4ZR0 - chain A; structure by X-ray diffraction, 3.80 A resolution.

# Chain A
Molecule: Ceramide very long chain fatty acid hydroxylase SCS7
Source organism: Saccharomyces cerevisiae (strain ATCC 204508 / S288c)
Notes: EC 1.-.-.-
UniProtKB: Q03529 (SCS7_YEAST); residue numbers follow UniProt; this construct covers 1-384
Sequence (392 residues; each row starts with the number of its first residue):
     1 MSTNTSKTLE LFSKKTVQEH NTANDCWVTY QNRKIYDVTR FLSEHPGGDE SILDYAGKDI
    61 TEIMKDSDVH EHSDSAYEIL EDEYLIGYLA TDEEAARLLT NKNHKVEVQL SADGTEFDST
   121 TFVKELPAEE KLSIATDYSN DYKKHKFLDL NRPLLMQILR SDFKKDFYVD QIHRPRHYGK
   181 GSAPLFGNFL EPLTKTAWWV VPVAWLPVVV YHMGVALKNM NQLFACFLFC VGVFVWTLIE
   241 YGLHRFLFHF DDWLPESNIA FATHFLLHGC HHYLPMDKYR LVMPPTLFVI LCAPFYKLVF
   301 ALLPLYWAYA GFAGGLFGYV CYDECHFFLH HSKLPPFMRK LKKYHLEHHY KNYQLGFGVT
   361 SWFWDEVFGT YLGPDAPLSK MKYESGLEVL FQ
Disordered / not traced: 1-116, 381-392
Sequence notes: expression tag (385-392)
Swiss-Prot annotation at these positions:
  - binding site (heme): His45, His72
  - binding site (Zn(2+)): His244, His249, His268, His271, His272, His326, His330, His345, His348, His349
  - mutagenesis: His173 (H173A: Reduces the susceptibility to Syringomycin E, showing reduced catalytic activity), His244 (H244A: Confers resistance to Syringomycin E, showing impaired catalytic activity), His249 (H249A: Reduces the susceptibility to Syringomycin E, showing reduced catalytic activity), His264 (H264A: Maintains the susceptibility to Syringomycin E, showing no effect on catalytic activity), His268 (H268A: Reduces the susceptibility to Syringomycin E, showing reduced catalytic activity), His271 (H271A: Confers resistance to Syringomycin E, showing impaired catalytic activity), His272 (H272A: Confers resistance to Syringomycin E, showing impaired catalytic activity), Tyr319 (Y319A: Maintains the susceptibility to Syringomycin E, showing no effect on catalytic activity), Tyr322 (Y322A: Confers resistance to Syringomycin E, showing impaired catalytic activity), Asp323 (D323A: Reduces the susceptibility to Syringomycin E, showing reduced catalytic activity), His326 (H326A: Confers resistance to Syringomycin E, showing impaired catalytic activity), His330 (H330A: Confers resistance to Syringomycin E, showing impaired catalytic activity), 4 further mutagenesis entries in UniProt
Ion coordination: Zn2+ site 1: His244, His249, His268, His272, His348; Zn2+ site 2: His271, His326, His330, His345, His349
From the paper describing this entry:
  - mutagenesis - H173A, Y322A, D323A: decreased catalytic activity on syringomycin E
  - mutagenesis - H264A, Y319A, H331A: unchanged catalytic activity on syringomycin E
  - specificity-determining residues: Gly232 (proposed by the authors, not directly observed)

# Overview
His244, His249, His268, His272 and His348 form the Zn2+ site 1. From UniProt: heme-binding residues His45 and
His72, 10 Zn2+-binding residues and 16 mutagenesis sites. From the paper: H173A, Y322A and D323A reduce
catalytic activity on syringomycin E; the specificity determinant Gly232; 6 substitutions were tested in all.
Chain A is Ceramide very long chain fatty acid hydroxylase SCS7 (Saccharomyces cerevisiae (strain ATCC 204508
/ S288c)); the structure, Full length scs7p (only hydroxylase domain visible), was determined by X-ray
diffraction, deposited together with 4ZR1.
